PDB entry 7WTO | electron microscopy, 3.50 A resolution | chains C2 and SH of the 16 polymer chains in the assembly

# Chain C2
Molecule: 18S rRNA
Source organism: Saccharomyces cerevisiae
Sequence (1800 nucleotides; row label = number of the first residue in the row):
     1 UAUCUGGUUGAUCCUGCCAGUAGUCAUAUGCUUGUCUCAAAGAUUAAGCC
    51 AUGCAUGUCUAAGUAUAAGCAAUUUAUACAGUGAAACUGCGAAUGGCUCA
   101 UUAAAUCAGUUAUCGUUUAUUUGAUAGUUCCUUUACUACAUGGUAUAACU
   151 GUGGUAAUUCUAGAGCUAAUACAUGCUUAAAAUCUCGACCCUUUGGAAGA
   201 GAUGUAUUUAUUAGAUAAAAAAUCAAUGUCUUCGGACUCUUUGAUGAUUC
   251 AUAAUAACUUUUCGAAUCGCAUGGCCUUGUGCUGGCGAUGGUUCAUUCAA
   301 AUUUCUGCCCUAUCAACUUUCGAUGGUAGGAUAGUGGCCUACCAUGGUUU
   351 CAACGGGUAACGGGGAAUAAGGGUUCGAUUCCGGAGAGGGAGCCUGAGAA
   401 ACGGCUACCACAUCCAAGGAAGGCAGCAGGCGCGCAAAUUACCCAAUCCU
   451 AAUUCAGGGAGGUAGUGACAAUAAAUAACGAUACAGGGCCCAUUCGGGUC
   501 UUGUAAUUGGAAUGAGUACAAUGUAAAUACCUUAACGAGGAACAAUUGGA
   551 GGGCAAGUCUGGUGCCAGCAGCCGCGGUAAUUCCAGCUCCAAUAGCGUAU
   601 AUUAAAGUUGUUGCAGUUAAAAAGCUCGUAGUUGAACUUUGGGCCCGGUU
   651 GGCCGGUCCGAUUUUUUCGUGUACUGGAUUUCCAACGGGGCCUUUCCUUC
   701 UGGCUAACCUUGAGUCCUUGUGGCUCUUGGCGAACCAGGACUUUUACUUU
   751 GAAAAAAUUAGAGUGUUCAAAGCAGGCGUAUUGCUCGAAUAUAUUAGCAU
   801 GGAAUAAUAGAAUAGGACGUUUGGUUCUAUUUUGUUGGUUUCUAGGACCA
   851 UCGUAAUGAUUAAUAGGGACGGUCGGGGGCAUCAGUAUUCAAUUGUCAGA
   901 GGUGAAAUUCUUGGAUUUAUUGAAGACUAACUACUGCGAAAGCAUUUGCC
   951 AAGGACGUUUUCAUUAAUCAAGAACGAAAGUUAGGGGAUCGAAGAUGAUC
  1001 AGAUACCGUCGUAGUCUUAACCAUAAACUAUGCCGACUAGGGAUCGGGUG
  1051 GUGUUUUUUUAAUGACCCACUCGGCACCUUACGAGAAAUCAAAGUCUUUG
  1101 GGUUCUGGGGGGAGUAUGGUCGCAAGGCUGAAACUUAAAGGAAUUGACGG
  1151 AAGGGCACCACCAGGAGUGGAGCCUGCGGCUUAAUUUGACUCAACACGGG
  1201 GAAACUCACCAGGUCCAGACACAAUAAGGAUUGACAGAUUGAGAGCUCUU
  1251 UCUUGAUUUUGUGGGUGGUGGUGCAUGGCCGUUCUUAGUUGGUGGAGUGA
  1301 UUUGUCUGCUUAAUUGCGAUAACGAACGAGACCUUAACCUACUAAAUAGU
  1351 GGUGCUAGCAUUUGCUGGUUAUCCACUUCUUAGAGGGACUAUCGGUUUCA
  1401 AGCCGAUGGAAGUUUGAGGCAAUAACAGGUCUGUGAUGCCCUUAGACGUU
  1451 CUGGGCCGCACGCGCGCUACACUGACGGAGCCAGCGAGUCUAACCUUGGC
  1501 CGAGAGGUCUUGGUAAUCUUGUGAAACUCCGUCGUGCUGGGGAUAGAGCA
  1551 UUGUAAUUAUUGCUCUUCAACGAGGAAUUCCUAGUAAGCGCAAGUCAUCA
  1601 GCUUGCGUUGAUUACGUCCCUGCCCUUUGUACACACCGCCCGUCGCUAGU
  1651 ACCGAUUGAAUGGCUUAGUGAGGCCUCAGGAUCUGCUUAGAGAAGGGGGC
  1701 AACUCCAUCUCAGAGCGGAGAAUUUGGACAAACUUGGUCAUUUAGAGGAA
  1751 CUAAAAGUCGUAACAAGGUUUCCGUAGGUGAACCUGCGGAAGGAUCAUUA
Unresolved in the structure: 73-75, 133-135, 489-498, 651-683, 707-732, 1147-1634, 1639-1643, 1687-1711, 1759-1765

# Chain SH
Molecule: 40S ribosomal protein S7-A
Source organism: Saccharomyces cerevisiae
UniProtKB: P26786 (RS7A_YEAST); residues 1-190 here = UniProt positions 1-190
Chain sequence (190 residues; each row starts with the number of its first residue):
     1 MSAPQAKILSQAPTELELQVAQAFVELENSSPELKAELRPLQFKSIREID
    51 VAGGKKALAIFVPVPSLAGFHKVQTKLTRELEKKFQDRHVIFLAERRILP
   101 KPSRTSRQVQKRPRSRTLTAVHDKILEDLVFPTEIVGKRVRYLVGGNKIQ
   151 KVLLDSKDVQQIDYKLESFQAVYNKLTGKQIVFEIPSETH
Unresolved in the structure: 1-2, 188-190
Curated features (UniProtKB/Swiss-Prot):
  - modified residue: Ser2 (N-acetylserine)
  - cross-link (Glycyl lysine isopeptide (Lys-Gly)): Lys83 (interchain with G-Cter in ubiquitin), Lys84 (interchain with G-Cter in ubiquitin), Lys124 (interchain with G-Cter in ubiquitin)

# Interface between chain C2 and chain SH
Pairs across the interface (50; chain C2 residue first):
  C637(C2) - Arg114(SH)  hydrogen bond to the base
  U638(C2) - Lys101(SH)  hydrogen bond to the sugar
  U638(C2) - Arg112(SH)  hydrogen bond to the sugar
  U638(C2) - Arg114(SH)  base contact
  U638(C2) - Thr117(SH)  phosphate contact
  U638(C2) - Thr119(SH)  sugar contact
  U639(C2) - Ile98(SH)  base contact
  U639(C2) - Pro100(SH)  base contact
  U639(C2) - Lys101(SH)  sugar contact
  U639(C2) - Arg112(SH)  salt bridge to the phosphate
  U639(C2) - Thr117(SH)  phosphate contact
  U639(C2) - Leu118(SH)  hydrogen bond to the phosphate
  U639(C2) - Thr119(SH)  hydrogen bond to the phosphate
  U640(C2) - Lys101(SH)  salt bridge to the phosphate
  U640(C2) - Leu118(SH)  base contact
  U640(C2) - Lys148(SH)  hydrogen bond to the sugar
  U640(C2) - Lys179(SH)  hydrogen bond to the base
  G641(C2) - Thr177(SH)  hydrogen bond to the base
  G641(C2) - Gly178(SH)  sugar contact
  U694(C2) - Arg96(SH)  hydrogen bond to the base
  U694(C2) - Arg97(SH)  base contact
  U694(C2) - Ile98(SH)  sugar contact
  U694(C2) - Val121(SH)  base contact
  C696(C2) - Pro100(SH)  phosphate contact
  C697(C2) - Ser106(SH)  hydrogen bond to the base
  C697(C2) - Arg107(SH)  hydrogen bond to the base
  C697(C2) - Gln108(SH)  sugar contact
  U742(C2) - Arg104(SH)  sugar contact
  U743(C2) - Ser106(SH)  phosphate contact
  U743(C2) - Arg107(SH)  sugar contact
  A746(C2) - Arg104(SH)  base contact
  A803(C2) - Arg104(SH)  hydrogen bond to the base
  A804(C2) - Arg104(SH)  salt bridge to the phosphate
  U805(C2) - Arg104(SH)  hydrogen bond to the base
  A806(C2) - Arg104(SH)  base contact
  G810(C2) - Lys111(SH)  base contact
  A811(C2) - Gln110(SH)  hydrogen bond to the base
  A811(C2) - Pro113(SH)  base contact
  G816(C2) - Gln110(SH)  hydrogen bond to the base
  A817(C2) - Gln110(SH)  sugar contact
  A856(C2) - Pro63(SH)  sugar contact
  A856(C2) - Val64(SH)  sugar contact
  A856(C2) - Arg96(SH)  base contact
  A856(C2) - Arg97(SH)  salt bridge to the phosphate
  A856(C2) - Ser115(SH)  hydrogen bond to the base
  A856(C2) - Arg116(SH)  hydrogen bond to the sugar
  U857(C2) - Arg116(SH)  phosphate contact
  G858(C2) - Pro113(SH)  phosphate contact
  G858(C2) - Arg116(SH)  salt bridge to the phosphate
  U860(C2) - Arg114(SH)  hydrogen bond to the base
Other interface residues (no listed pair), chain C2 (29 interface residues in all): U695, U698, C741, U745, C818, A859
Other interface residues (no listed pair), chain SH (30 interface residues in all): Glu95, Leu99, Thr105, Val109

# Summary
29 residues of chain C2 and 30 residues of chain SH are in contact; the contacts include 18 hydrogen bonds and
5 salt bridges. Polar pairs include C637(C2)-Arg114(SH), U640(C2)-Lys179(SH) and G641(C2)-Thr177(SH).
Chain C2 is 18S rRNA and chain SH is 40S ribosomal protein S7-A, both from Saccharomyces cerevisiae; the
structure, Cryo-EM structure of a yeast pre-40S ribosomal subunit - State Tsr1-1 (without Rps2), was
determined by electron microscopy together with 7WTN, 7WTP, 7WTQ and 7WTR from the same study.
